7UZ9 - chains A and L of the 9 polymer chains in the assembly; structure by electron microscopy, 3.50 A resolution.

Chain A:
Molecule: Spike glycoprotein
Source organism: Severe acute respiratory syndrome coronavirus 2
Notes: fragment: Spike 6P
Reference sequence: P0DTC2 (SPIKE_SARS2); numbering as in UniProt; present here: 1-676, 680-1213
Sequence (1256 residues; each row starts with the number of its first residue; note: 3 numbers in that range are skipped by the numbering (no residue carries them; nothing is unmodelled there)):
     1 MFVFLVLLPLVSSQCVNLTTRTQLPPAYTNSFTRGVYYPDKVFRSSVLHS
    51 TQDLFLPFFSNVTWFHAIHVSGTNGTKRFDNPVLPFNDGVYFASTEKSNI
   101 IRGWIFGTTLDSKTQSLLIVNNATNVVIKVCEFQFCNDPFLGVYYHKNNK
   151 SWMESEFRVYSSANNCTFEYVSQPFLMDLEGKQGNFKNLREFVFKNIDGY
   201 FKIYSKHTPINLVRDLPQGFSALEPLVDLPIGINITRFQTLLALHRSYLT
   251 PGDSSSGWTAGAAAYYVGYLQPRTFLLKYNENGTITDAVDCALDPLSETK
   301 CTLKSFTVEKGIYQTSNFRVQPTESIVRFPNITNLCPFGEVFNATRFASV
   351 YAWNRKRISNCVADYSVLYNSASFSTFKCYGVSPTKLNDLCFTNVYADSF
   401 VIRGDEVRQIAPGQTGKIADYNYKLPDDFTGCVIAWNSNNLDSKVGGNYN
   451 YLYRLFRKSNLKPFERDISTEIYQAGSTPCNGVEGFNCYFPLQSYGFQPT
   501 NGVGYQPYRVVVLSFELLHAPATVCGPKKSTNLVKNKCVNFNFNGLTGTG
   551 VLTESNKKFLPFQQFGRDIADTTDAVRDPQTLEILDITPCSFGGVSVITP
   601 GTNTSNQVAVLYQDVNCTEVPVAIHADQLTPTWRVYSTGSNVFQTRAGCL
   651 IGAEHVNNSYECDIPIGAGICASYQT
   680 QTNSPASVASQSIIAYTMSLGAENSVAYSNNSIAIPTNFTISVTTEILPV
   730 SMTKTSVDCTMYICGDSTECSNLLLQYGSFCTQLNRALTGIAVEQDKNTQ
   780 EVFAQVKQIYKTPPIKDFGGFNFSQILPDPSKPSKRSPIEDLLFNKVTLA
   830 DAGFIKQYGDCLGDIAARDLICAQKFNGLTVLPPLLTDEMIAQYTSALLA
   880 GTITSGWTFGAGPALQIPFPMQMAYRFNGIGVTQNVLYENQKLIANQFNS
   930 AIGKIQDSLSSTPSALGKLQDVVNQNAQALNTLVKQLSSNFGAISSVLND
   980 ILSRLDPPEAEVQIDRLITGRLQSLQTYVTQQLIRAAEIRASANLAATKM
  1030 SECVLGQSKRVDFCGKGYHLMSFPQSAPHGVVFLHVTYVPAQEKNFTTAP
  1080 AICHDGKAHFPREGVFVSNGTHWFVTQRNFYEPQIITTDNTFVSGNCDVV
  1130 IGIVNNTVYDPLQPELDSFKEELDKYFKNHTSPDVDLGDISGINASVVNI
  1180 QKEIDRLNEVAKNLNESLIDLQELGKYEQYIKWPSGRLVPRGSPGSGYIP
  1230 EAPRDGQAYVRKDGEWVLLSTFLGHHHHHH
Not modelled in the structure: 1-25, 72-73, 179-186, 621-635, 680-688, 828-853, 1148-1259
Disulfide bonds: Cys-131/Cys-166, Cys-291/Cys-301, Cys-336/Cys-361, Cys-379/Cys-432, Cys-391/Cys-525, Cys-480/Cys-488, Cys-617/Cys-649, Cys-662/Cys-671, Cys-738/Cys-760, Cys-743/Cys-749, Cys-1032/Cys-1043, Cys-1082/Cys-1126
Covalently attached groups: N-acetylglucosamine (NAG) linked to Asn-61, Asn-122, Asn-282, Asn-331, Asn-343, Asn-603, Asn-616, Asn-657, Asn-709, Asn-717, Asn-801, Asn-1074, Asn-1098, Asn-1134
Construct notes: engineered mutation Pro-817 (Phe in P0DTC2), Pro-892 (Ala in P0DTC2), Pro-899 (Ala in P0DTC2), Pro-942 (Ala in P0DTC2), Pro-986 (Lys in P0DTC2), Pro-987 (Val in P0DTC2); expression tag (1214-1259)

Chain L:
Molecule: M8a-34 Fab light chain
Source organism: Mus musculus
Notes: antibody fragment or engineered binder
Sequence (218 residues; numbered 1 to 234; 16 numbers in that range are skipped by the numbering (no residue carries them; nothing is unmodelled there); the number before each row is that of its first residue):
     1 DIVLTQSPVSLAVSLGQRATISCRASESVDF
    34 YGNSFIYWYQQKPGQAPKLLIYRA
    65 SNLESGIP
    74 ARFSGSG
    83 SRTDFTLTIHPVEADDVATYYCQQSIE
   114 DPRTFGGGTKLEIKRTVAAPSVFIFPPSDEQLKSGTASVVCLLNNFYPRE
   164 AKVQWKVDNALQSGNSQESVTEQDSKDSTYSLSSTLTLSKADYEKHKVYA
   214 CEVTHQGLSSPVTKSFNRGEC
Not modelled in the structure: 127-234
Disulfide bonds: Cys-23/Cys-104

How chain A and chain L interact:
Contacting residue pairs (7; chain A residue first):
  Ser-366(A) / Tyr-34(L)  hydrogen bond
  Tyr-369(A) / Phe-31(L)  hydrophobic
  Tyr-369(A) / Tyr-34(L)  hydrophobic
  Asn-370(A) / Tyr-34(L)
  Thr-385(A) / Phe-31(L)
  Thr-385(A) / Ile-108(L)  hydrogen bond (side chain-backbone)
  Asn-388(A) / Tyr-34(L)
Interface residues without a listed pair, chain A (6 interface residues in all): Ser-383
Interface residues without a listed pair, chain L (4 interface residues in all): Phe-38

Summary:
6 residues of chain A and 4 residues of chain L are in contact, with 2 hydrogen bonds. Polar contacts include
Ser-366(A)/Tyr-34(L) and Thr-385(A)/Ile-108(L). N-acetylglucosamine is covalently linked to Asn-61(A),
Asn-122(A), Asn-282(A), Asn-331(A), Asn-343(A) and Asn-603(A) and 8 more.
Here chain A is Spike glycoprotein (Severe acute respiratory syndrome coronavirus 2) and chain L is M8a-34 Fab
light chain (Mus musculus). Entry 7UZ9 (Structure of the SARS-CoV-2 S 6P trimer in complex with the mouse
antibody Fab fragment, M8a-34) was determined by electron microscopy (same publication as 7UZ4, 7UZ6, 7UZ7,
7UZ8, 7UZA, 7UZB, 7UZC and 7UZD).
